PDB entry 5TER | X-ray diffraction, 2.70 A resolution | chains A and B

[Chain A]
Molecule: HIV-1 reverse transcriptase, P66 subunit
From: Human immunodeficiency virus type 1 group M subtype B (isolate BH10)
Notes: EC 3.4.23.16, 2.7.7.49, 2.7.7.7, 3.1.26.13, 3.1.13.2, 2.7.7.-, 3.1.-.-
UniProtKB: P03366 (POL_HV1B1); residues 1-555 here correspond to UniProt positions 600-1154 (UniProt number = residue number + 599)
Sequence (557 residues; each row starts with the number of its first residue; numbers below 1 keep their minus sign (Met-1 is residue -1)):
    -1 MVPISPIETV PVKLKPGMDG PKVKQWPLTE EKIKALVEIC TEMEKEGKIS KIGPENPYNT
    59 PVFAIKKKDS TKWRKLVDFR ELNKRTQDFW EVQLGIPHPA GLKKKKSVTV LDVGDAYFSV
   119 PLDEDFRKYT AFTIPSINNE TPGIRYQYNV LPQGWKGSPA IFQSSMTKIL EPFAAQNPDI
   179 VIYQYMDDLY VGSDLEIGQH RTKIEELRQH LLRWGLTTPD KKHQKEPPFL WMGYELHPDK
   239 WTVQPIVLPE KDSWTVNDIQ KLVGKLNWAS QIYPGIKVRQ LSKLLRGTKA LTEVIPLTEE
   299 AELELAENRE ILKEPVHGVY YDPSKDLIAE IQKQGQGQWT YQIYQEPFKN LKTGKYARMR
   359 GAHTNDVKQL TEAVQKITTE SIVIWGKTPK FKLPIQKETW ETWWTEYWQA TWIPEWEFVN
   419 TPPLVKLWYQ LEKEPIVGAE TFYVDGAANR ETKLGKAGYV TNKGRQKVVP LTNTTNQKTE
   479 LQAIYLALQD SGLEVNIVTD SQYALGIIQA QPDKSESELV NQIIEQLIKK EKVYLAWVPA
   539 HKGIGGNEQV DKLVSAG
Unresolved in the structure: 64-70, 553-555
Differences from the reference sequence: initiating methionine (-1); expression tag (0); engineered mutation Ala172 (Lys771 in P03366), Ala173 (Lys772 in P03366), Ser280 (Cys879 in P03366)
Curated features (UniProtKB/Swiss-Prot):
  - region: Phe227 to His235 (RT 'primer grip')
  - motif: Trp398 to Trp414 (Tryptophan repeat motif)
  - binding site (Mg(2+)): Asp110, Asp185, Asp186, Asp443, Glu478, Asp498, Asp549
  - site: Trp401 (Essential for RT p66/p51 heterodimerization), Trp414 (Essential for RT p66/p51 heterodimerization), Phe440, Tyr441 (Cleavage)
Bound ions: Mg2+: Asp443, Glu478, Asp498
Small-molecule neighbours: jlj651 (7AY; 5-chloro-7-(2-(2-(2,4-dioxo-3,4-dihydropyrimidin-1(2H)-yl)ethoxy)phenoxy)-8-methyl-2-naphthonitrile): Pro95, Leu100, Lys101, Lys102, Lys103, Val106, Val108, Val179, Tyr181, Tyr188, Val189, Gly190, Phe227, Leu228, Trp229, Leu234, His235, Pro236, Tyr318

[Chain B]
Molecule: HIV-1 reverse transcriptase, P51 subunit
From: Human immunodeficiency virus type 1 group M subtype B (isolate BH10)
Notes: EC 3.4.23.16, 2.7.7.49, 2.7.7.7, 3.1.26.13, 3.1.13.2, 2.7.7.-, 3.1.-.-
UniProtKB: P03366 (POL_HV1B1); residues 1-428 here correspond to UniProt positions 600-1027 (UniProt number = residue number + 599)
Sequence (428 residues; numbered 1 to 428; the number before each row is that of its first residue):
     1 PISPIETVPV KLKPGMDGPK VKQWPLTEEK IKALVEICTE MEKEGKISKI GPENPYNTPV
    61 FAIKKKDSTK WRKLVDFREL NKRTQDFWEV QLGIPHPAGL KKKKSVTVLD VGDAYFSVPL
   121 DEDFRKYTAF TIPSINNETP GIRYQYNVLP QGWKGSPAIF QSSMTKILEP FKKQNPDIVI
   181 YQYMDDLYVG SDLEIGQHRT KIEELRQHLL RWGLTTPDKK HQKEPPFLWM GYELHPDKWT
   241 VQPIVLPEKD SWTVNDIQKL VGKLNWASQI YPGIKVRQLS KLLRGTKALT EVIPLTEEAE
   301 LELAENREIL KEPVHGVYYD PSKDLIAEIQ KQGQGQWTYQ IYQEPFKNLK TGKYARMRGA
   361 HTNDVKQLTE AVQKITTESI VIWGKTPKFK LPIQKETWET WWTEYWQATW IPEWEFVNTP
   421 PLVKLWYQ
Unresolved in the structure: 1-4, 89-92, 213-231
Differences from the reference sequence: engineered mutation Ser280 (Cys879 in P03366)
Curated features (UniProtKB/Swiss-Prot):
  - region: Phe227 to His235 (RT 'primer grip')
  - motif: Trp398 to Trp414 (Tryptophan repeat motif)
  - binding site (Mg(2+)): Asp110, Asp185, Asp186
  - site (Essential for RT p66/p51 heterodimerization): Trp401, Trp414

[Interface between chain A and chain B]
Contacting residue pairs (106; chain A residue first):
  Val8(A) - Glu53(B)
  Pro9(A) - Glu53(B)
  Gln85(A) - Glu53(B)  hydrogen bond (side chain-backbone)
  Asp86(A) - Lys20(B)  salt bridge
  Asp86(A) - Pro55(B)
  Phe87(A) - Pro52(B)
  Trp88(A) - Pro52(B)  hydrogen bond (backbone-backbone)
  Trp88(A) - Asn54(B)
  Trp88(A) - Pro55(B)
  Trp88(A) - Asn57(B)
  Trp88(A) - Thr131(B)
  Trp88(A) - Arg143(B)
  Val90(A) - Pro140(B)  hydrophobic
  Val90(A) - Gly141(B)
  Leu92(A) - Asn137(B)
  Gly93(A) - Asn137(B)
  Pro95(A) - Asn136(B)
  Pro95(A) - Asn137(B)
  His96(A) - Asn136(B)  hydrogen bond (backbone-side chain)
  Gly99(A) - Asn136(B)
  Ala158(A) - Pro52(B)  hydrophobic
  Ile159(A) - Pro52(B)  hydrophobic
  Gln161(A) - Pro140(B)
  Ser162(A) - Pro52(B)
  Thr165(A) - Pro140(B)
  Ile180(A) - Thr139(B)
  Tyr181(A) - Glu138(B)  hydrogen bond
  Gln182(A) - Glu138(B)  hydrogen bond (backbone-backbone)
  Gln182(A) - Pro140(B)
  Gln373(A) - Thr397(B)
  Gln373(A) - Thr400(B)  hydrogen bond
  Gln373(A) - Trp401(B)  hydrogen bond
  Thr376(A) - Trp401(B)
  Ile380(A) - Pro25(B)  hydrophobic
  Ile380(A) - Leu26(B)
  Ile380(A) - Thr27(B)
  Val381(A) - Pro25(B)  hydrophobic
  Val381(A) - Ile135(B)
  Val381(A) - Asn136(B)  hydrogen bond (backbone-backbone)
  Ile382(A) - Ile135(B)
  Ile382(A) - Asn136(B)
  Trp383(A) - Ile135(B)
  Gly384(A) - Thr27(B)
  Gly384(A) - Glu28(B)  hydrogen bond (backbone-backbone)
  Gly384(A) - Ile135(B)
  Trp402(A) - Lys331(B)  hydrogen bond (backbone-side chain)
  Trp402(A) - His361(B)
  Trp402(A) - Asp364(B)
  Tyr405(A) - Lys331(B)  hydrogen bond (backbone-side chain)
  Trp406(A) - Lys331(B)
  Trp406(A) - Val417(B)
  Trp406(A) - Asn418(B)
  Trp406(A) - Thr419(B)
  Trp406(A) - Pro420(B)
  Trp406(A) - Pro421(B)
  Gln407(A) - Lys331(B)  hydrogen bond (backbone-side chain)
  Gln407(A) - Pro392(B)
  Gln407(A) - Ile393(B)
  Gln407(A) - Gln394(B)  hydrogen bond (side chain-backbone)
  Gln407(A) - Val417(B)
  Gln407(A) - Asn418(B)
  Ala408(A) - Trp337(B)  hydrophobic
  Ala408(A) - Asp364(B)
  Ala408(A) - Pro392(B)  hydrogen bond (backbone-backbone)
  Ala408(A) - Ile393(B)
  Thr409(A) - Asp364(B)
  Trp410(A) - Thr362(B)
  Trp410(A) - Asn363(B)
  Trp410(A) - Val365(B)  hydrophobic
  Trp410(A) - Trp401(B)
  Trp410(A) - Tyr405(B)
  Pro412(A) - Trp401(B)
  Pro433(A) - Asn255(B)
  Ile434(A) - Thr290(B)
  Val435(A) - Thr290(B)
  Thr439(A) - Lys287(B)
  Thr439(A) - Ala288(B)
  Thr439(A) - Leu289(B)  hydrogen bond (side chain-backbone)
  Tyr441(A) - Val254(B)
  Tyr441(A) - Gln258(B)
  Tyr441(A) - Thr286(B)
  Tyr441(A) - Lys287(B)  hydrogen bond (side chain-backbone)
  Val458(A) - Thr286(B)
  Thr459(A) - Thr286(B)  hydrogen bond (backbone-side chain)
  Asn460(A) - Thr286(B)
  Asn460(A) - Lys287(B)
  Asn460(A) - Ala288(B)
  Asn494(A) - Leu289(B)
  Val496(A) - Leu289(B)  hydrophobic
  Leu503(A) - Leu422(B)  hydrophobic
  Tyr532(A) - Asn255(B)  hydrogen bond
  Tyr532(A) - Leu289(B)  hydrophobic
  Trp535(A) - Leu422(B)  hydrophobic
  Trp535(A) - Trp426(B)  hydrophobic
  Val536(A) - Gln258(B)
  Pro537(A) - Gly262(B)
  Pro537(A) - Asn265(B)
  Lys540(A) - Asn265(B)
  Lys540(A) - Ser280(B)
  Gly541(A) - Ser280(B)
  Ile542(A) - Leu283(B)  hydrophobic
  Gly543(A) - Leu283(B)
  Gly543(A) - Arg284(B)
  Gly543(A) - Gly285(B)
  Gly544(A) - Gly285(B)  hydrogen bond (backbone-backbone)
  Gly544(A) - Thr286(B)
Interface residues without a listed pair, chain A (63 interface residues in all): Ile94, Leu100, Glu169, Thr369, Thr377, Thr386, Gly504, Ala534
Interface residues without a listed pair, chain B (59 interface residues in all): Lys49, Val261, Val276, Leu368, Glu396

[In short]
63 residues of chain A and 59 residues of chain B are in contact, with 19 hydrogen bonds and 1 salt bridge.
Polar pairs include Asp86(A)-Lys20(B), Gln85(A)-Glu53(B) and His96(A)-Asn136(B). Ligands of chain A: jlj651.
Here chain A is HIV-1 reverse transcriptase, P66 subunit and chain B is HIV-1 reverse transcriptase, P51
subunit, both from Human immunodeficiency virus type 1 group M subtype B (isolate BH10). Entry 5TER (Crystal
Structure of HIV-1 Reverse Transcriptase in Complex with
5-chloro-7-(2-(2-(2,4-dioxo-3,4-dihydropyrimidin-1(2H)-yl)ethoxy)phenoxy)-8-methyl-2-naphthonitrile (JLJ651),
a Non-nucleoside Inhibitor) was determined by X-ray diffraction.
